Entry 3L4K (X-ray diffraction, 2.98 A resolution); this record covers chains A and E of the 5 polymer chains in the assembly.

[Chain A]
Molecule: DNA topoisomerase 2
From: Saccharomyces cerevisiae
Notes: EC 5.99.1.3
UniProtKB: P06786 (TOP2_YEAST); residues 421-1177 here = UniProt positions 421-1177
Sequence (758 residues; numbered 421 to 1177; the number before each row is that of its first residue):
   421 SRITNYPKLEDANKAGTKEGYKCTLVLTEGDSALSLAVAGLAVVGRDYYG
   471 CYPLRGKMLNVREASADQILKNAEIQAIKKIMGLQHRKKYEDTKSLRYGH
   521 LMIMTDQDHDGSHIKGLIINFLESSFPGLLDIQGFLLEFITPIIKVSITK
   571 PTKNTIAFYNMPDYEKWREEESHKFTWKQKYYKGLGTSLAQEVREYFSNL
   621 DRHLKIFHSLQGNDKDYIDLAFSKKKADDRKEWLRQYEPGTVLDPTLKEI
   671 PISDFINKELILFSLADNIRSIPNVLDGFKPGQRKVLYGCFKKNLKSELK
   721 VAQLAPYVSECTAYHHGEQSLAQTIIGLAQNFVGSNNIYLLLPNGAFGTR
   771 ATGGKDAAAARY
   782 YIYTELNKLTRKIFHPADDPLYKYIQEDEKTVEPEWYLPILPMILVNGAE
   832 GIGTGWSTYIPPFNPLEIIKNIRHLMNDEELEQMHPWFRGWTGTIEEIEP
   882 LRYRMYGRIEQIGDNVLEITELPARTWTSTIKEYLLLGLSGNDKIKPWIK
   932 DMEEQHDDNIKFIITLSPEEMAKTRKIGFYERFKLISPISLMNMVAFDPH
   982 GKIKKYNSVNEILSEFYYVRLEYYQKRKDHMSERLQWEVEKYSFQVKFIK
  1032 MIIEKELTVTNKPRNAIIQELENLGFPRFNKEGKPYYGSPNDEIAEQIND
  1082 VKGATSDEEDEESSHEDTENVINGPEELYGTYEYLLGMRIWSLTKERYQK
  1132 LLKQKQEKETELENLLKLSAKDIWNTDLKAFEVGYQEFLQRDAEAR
Unresolved in the structure: 1071-1106
Sequence notes: microheterogeneity Tyr782 (Tyr in P06786)
Modified / non-standard residues: Tyr782 (o-phosphotyrosine; PTR)
UniProt features mapped onto this chain:
  - region: Lys965 to Asn974 (Interaction with DNA)
  - active site: Tyr782 (O-(5'-phospho-DNA)-tyrosine intermediate)
  - binding site (Mg(2+)): Glu449, Asp526, Asp528
  - site: Lys477 (Interaction with DNA), Asn480 (Interaction with DNA), Arg650 (Interaction with DNA), Lys651 (Interaction with DNA), Lys700 (Interaction with DNA), Tyr734 (Interaction with DNA), Ser740 (Interaction with DNA), Arg781 (Transition state stabilizer), Ile833 (Important for DNA bending), Trp908 (Interaction with DNA)
  - modified residue: Thr1086 (Phosphothreonine), Ser1087 (Phosphoserine)
  - mutagenesis: Arg690 (R690A: Loss of enzyme activity), Asp697 (D697A: Strongly reduced enzyme activity), Lys700 (K700A: Strongly reduced enzyme activity), Arg704 (R704A: Strongly reduced enzyme activity), His736 (H736A: No effect), Arg781 (R781A: Strongly reduced enzyme activity), Tyr782 (Y782F: Loss of enzyme activity), Asn828 (N828A: Strongly reduced enzyme activity)
Ion coordination: Zn2+ site 1: Glu449, Asp526 (together with 3'-thio-thymidine-5'-phosphate) (shared with 1 residue of chain B); Zn2+ site 2: Asp526, Asp528; Zn2+ site 3 near His623 (its only coordinating residue here); Zn2+ site 4 near His628 (its only coordinating residue here); Zn2+ site 5: His735, Glu808; Zn2+ site 6 near His736 (its only coordinating residue here); Zn2+ site 7 near His981 (its only coordinating residue here)
Residues lining bound ligands: 3'-thio-thymidine-5'-phosphate (TSP): Glu449, Gly476, Lys477, Asp526, Asp530, Lys603, His735, His736, Gly737
From the paper describing this entry:
  - catalytic residues: His736, Arg781, Tyr782
  - Zn2+ coordination: Glu449, Asp526, Asp528
  - binding site for 3'-thio-thymidine-5'-phosphate: His736

[Chain E]
Molecule: 15-nt DNA strand
Sequence (15 nucleotides; row label = number of the first residue in the row):
     1 CGCGAATCGTCATCC
Ion coordination: Zn2+: DG4 (shared with 1 residue of chain C)

[Chain A / chain E interface]
Contacting residue pairs (37; chain A residue first):
  Lys477(A) - DA6(E)  sugar contact
  Lys477(A) - DT7(E)  base contact
  Met478(A) - DA6(E)  phosphate contact
  Met478(A) - DT7(E)  sugar contact
  Leu479(A) - DA6(E)  phosphate contact
  Leu479(A) - DT7(E)  phosphate contact
  Asn480(A) - DA6(E)  phosphate contact
  Asn480(A) - DT7(E)  hydrogen bond to the phosphate
  Asn480(A) - DC8(E)  hydrogen bond to the phosphate
  Gln488(A) - DA6(E)  phosphate contact
  His533(A) - DT7(E)  hydrogen bond to the phosphate
  His533(A) - DC8(E)  salt bridge to the phosphate
  Phe642(A) - DC8(E)  phosphate contact
  Ala647(A) - DG9(E)  phosphate contact
  Ala647(A) - DT10(E)  phosphate contact
  Arg650(A) - DG9(E)  salt bridge to the phosphate
  Lys651(A) - DT10(E)  salt bridge to the phosphate
  Arg781(A) - DC1(E)  phosphate contact
  Arg781(A) - DG2(E)  salt bridge to the phosphate
  Tyr782(A) - DC1(E)  hydrogen bond to the phosphate
  Ile833(A) - DC8(E)  base contact
  Ile833(A) - DG9(E)  base contact
  Gly834(A) - DC8(E)  sugar contact
  Gly834(A) - DG9(E)  sugar contact
  Thr835(A) - DC8(E)  phosphate contact
  Gly836(A) - DC8(E)  phosphate contact
  Gly836(A) - DG9(E)  hydrogen bond to the phosphate
  Trp837(A) - DG9(E)  sugar contact
  Ser838(A) - DG9(E)  sugar contact
  Ser838(A) - DT10(E)  sugar contact
  Lys925(A) - DC15(E)  hydrogen bond to the phosphate
  Lys965(A) - DT13(E)  hydrogen bond to the phosphate
  Lys965(A) - DC14(E)  salt bridge to the phosphate
  Pro969(A) - DA12(E)  phosphate contact
  Ser971(A) - DC11(E)  phosphate contact
  Met973(A) - DC11(E)  phosphate contact
  Asn974(A) - DT10(E)  sugar contact
Also at the interface, not in a pair above, chain A (28 interface residues in all): Gly476, Leu537, Ala641, Ile967
Also at the interface, not in a pair above, chain E (13 interface residues in all): DA5

[Summary]
28 residues of chain A and 13 residues of chain E are in contact; the contacts include 7 hydrogen bonds and 5
salt bridges. Polar contacts include Asn480(A)-DT7(E), Asn480(A)-DC8(E) and His533(A)-DT7(E). Bound to chain
A: 3'-thio-thymidine-5'-phosphate. The paper reports catalytic residues His736(A), Arg781(A) and Tyr782(A); a
binding site for 3'-thio-thymidine-5'-phosphate at His736(A).
Chain A is DNA topoisomerase 2 (Saccharomyces cerevisiae) and chain E is a 15-nt DNA strand; the structure,
Topoisomerase II-DNA cleavage complex, metal-bound, was determined by X-ray diffraction (same publication as
3L4J).
